Entry 7ASE (electron microscopy, 3.33 A resolution); this record covers chains 0 and O of the 52 polymer chains in the assembly.

[Chain 0]
Molecule: 18S
Source organism: Trypanosoma cruzi
Sequence (2319 nucleotides; row label = number of the first residue in the row; note: 67 numbers in that range are skipped by the numbering (no residue carries them; nothing is unmodelled there); a row labelled like 1004A-1004Z holds insertion residues (1004A, then the next letters in order); numbering starts at 0):
     0 UGAUCUGGUU GAUUCUGCCA GUAGUCAUAU GCUUGUUUCA AGGACUUAGC CAUGCAUGCC
    60 UCAGAAUCAC UGCAUUGCAG GAAUCUGCGC AUGGCUCAUU ACAUCAGACG UAAUCUGCCG
   120 CAAAAAUCUU GCGGUCUCCG CAACAUUGGA UAACUUGGCG AAACGCCAAG CUAAUACAUG
   180 AACCAACCGG AUGUUCUCUG UUCCGGCGGC AGGGCAACCU GCUGCCAUGG GACGUCCAGC
   240 GAAUGAAUGA AAGUAAAACC AAUGCCUUCA CCGGCAGUAA CACUCAGAAG UGUUGAUUCA
   300 AUUCAUUCCG UGCGAAAGCC GGGUUUUUUU AUCCGGCGUC UUUUGACGAA CAACUGCCCU
   360 AUCAGCCAGC GAUGGCCGUG UAGUGGACUG CCAUGGCGUU GACGGGAGCG GGGGAUUAGG
   420 GUUCGAUUCC GGAGAGGGAG CCUGAGAAAU AGCUACCACU UCUACGGAGG GCAGCAGGCG
   480 CGCAAAUUGC CCAAUGUCAA AAAAAAAAGA UGAGGCAGCG AAAAGAAAUA GAGCCGACAG
   540 UGCUUUUGCA UUGUCGUUUU CAAUGGGGGA UAUUUAAACC CAUCCAAAAU CGAGUAACAA
   600 UUGGAGGACA AGUCUGGUGC CAGCACCCGC GGUAAUUCCA GCUCCAAAAG CGUAUAUUAA
   660 UGCUGUUGCU GUUAAAGGGU UCGUAGUUGA AUUGAGGGCC UCUAAGGCGC AAUGGUUUAG
   720 UCCCAUCCAC UUCGGAUUGG UGACCCAUGC CCUUGUGGUC CGUGAACAGA CAUUCAGAAA
   780 CAAAAAACAC GGGAGUGGUA CCUUUCCUGA UUAUCGCAUG UCAUGCAUGC CAGAGGGCGC
   840 CCGUGAUUUU UUACUGUGAC UAAAAAAGUG UGACCAAAGC AGUCAUUCGA CUUGAAUUAG
   900 AAAGCAUGGG AUAACAAAGG AGCAGCCUCU GGGCCACCGU UUCGGCUUUU GUUGGUUUUA
   960 AAAGUCCAUU GGAGAUUAUG GGGCAGUGUG ACAAGCGGCU GGGUG
1004A-1004Z GUUAUUCCACACACACACACACACGC
1005A-1005Z UCCUUUUUUUUGGACGUGUUUUGUGU
1006A-1006J GUGUAUGUGG
  1066 CACUCGUCGC CUUUG
  1087 UGGGAAAUCC GUGUGGCACU GUGUUUGAUG UUGUUGGCAG AGACUUCGGU CUUUUGCCUU
  1147 CGCAUAUUUC ACACAUGUGU CAUGCCUUCC CUCAACUCAC GGCAUCCAGG AAUGAAGGAG
  1207 GGUAGUUCGG GGGAGAACGU ACUGGUGCGU CAGAGGUGAA AUUCUUAGAC CGCACCAAGA
  1267 CGAACUACAG CGAAGGCAUU CUUCAAGGAU ACCUUCCUCA AUCAAGAACC AAAGUGUGGG
  1327 GAUCGAAGAU GAUUAGAGAC CAUUGUAGUC CACACUGCAA ACGAUGACAC CCAUGAAUUG
  1387 GGGAGUUUUU GGUCGUAGGC GUGGUCGGGC UUGAUUAUUA UUUUUCAUCC CGUUCCUCGU
  1447 CUCGCCAAUG AAUAUUAAAU UUACGUGCAU AUUCUUUUUG GUCUUCGUUU UUUUACGGCG
  1507 AGGGCCUUUA ACGGGAAUAU CCUCAGCACG UUAUCUGACU UCUUCACGCG AAAGCUUUGA
  1567 GGUUACAGUC UCAGGGGGGA GUACGUUCGC AAGAGUGAAA CUUAAAGAAA UUGACGGAAU
  1627 GGCACCACAA GACGUGGAGC GUGCGGUUUA AUUUGACUCA ACACGGGGAA CUUUACCAGA
  1687 UCCGGACAGG GUGAGGAUUG ACAGAUUGAG UGUUCUUUCU CGAUCCCCUG AAUGGUGGUG
  1747 CAUGGCCGCU UUUGGUCGGU GGAGUGAUUU GUUUGGUUGA UUCCGUCAAC GGACGAGAUC
  1807 CAAGCUGCCC AGUAGGAUUC AGAAUUGCCC AUAGGAUAGC AAUCCCUUCC GCGGGUUUUA
  1867 CCCAAGGGGG GGCGGUAUUC GCUUGUAUCC UUCUCUGCGG GAUUCCUUGU UUUGCGCAAG
  1927 GUGAGAUUUU GGGCAACAGC AGGUCUGUGA UGCUCCUCAA UGUUCUGGGC GACACGCGCA
  1987 CUACAAUGUC AGUGAGAACA AGAAAAACGA CUCUUGUCGG ACCUACUUGA UCAAAAGAGU
  2047 GGGAAAACCC CGGAAUCACG UAGACCCACU UGGGACCGAG UAUUGCAAUU AUUGGUCGCG
  2107 CAACGAGGAA UGUCUCGUAG GCGCAGCUCA UCAAACUGUG CCGAUUACGU CCCUGCCAUU
  2167 UGUACACACC GCCCGUCGUU GUUUCCGAUG AUGGUGCAAU ACAGGUGAUC GGACAGUCGA
  2227 GUGCUUCACU UGACCGAAAG UUCACCGAUA UUUCUUCAAU AGAGGAAGCA AAAGUCGUAA
  2287 CAAGGUAGCU GUAGGUGAAC CUGCAGCUGG AUCAUUU
Not modelled in the structure: 0, 1004A-1004Z, 1005A-1005Z, 1006A-1006J, 1087-1178, 1836-1849
Sequence notes: conflict C143 (A144 in 320364483), C805 (U806 in 320364483); insertion (2321-2323)

[Chain O]
Molecule: Ribosomal protein S19, putative
Source organism: Trypanosoma cruzi
UniProtKB: Q4DJY1 (Q4DJY1_TRYCC); residue numbers follow UniProt; this construct covers 1-167
Sequence (167 residues; each row starts with the number of its first residue):
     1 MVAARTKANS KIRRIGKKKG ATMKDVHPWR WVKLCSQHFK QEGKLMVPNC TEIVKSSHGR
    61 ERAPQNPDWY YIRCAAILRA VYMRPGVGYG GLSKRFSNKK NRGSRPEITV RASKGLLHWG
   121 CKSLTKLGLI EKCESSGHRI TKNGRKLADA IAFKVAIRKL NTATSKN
Not modelled in the structure: 1-11, 152-167

[Interface between chain 0 and chain O]
Pairs across the interface - 110 pairs, chain 0 then chain O:
  G1645(0) - Ser97(O)  hydrogen bond to the base
  A1830(0) - Arg13(O)  base contact
  A1830(0) - Ile130(O)  hydrogen bond to the sugar
  A1830(0) - Glu131(O)  sugar contact
  A1830(0) - Glu134(O)  hydrogen bond to the sugar
  U1831(0) - Arg13(O)  hydrogen bond to the base
  U1831(0) - Lys17(O)  sugar contact
  U1831(0) - Glu134(O)  hydrogen bond to the sugar
  U1831(0) - His138(O)  sugar contact
  U1832(0) - His138(O)  sugar contact
  G1833(0) - Lys18(O)  base contact
  G1833(0) - His138(O)  base contact
  G1833(0) - Lys142(O)  sugar contact
  C1835(0) - Thr141(O)  hydrogen bond to the sugar
  U1885(0) - Arg13(O)  hydrogen bond to the base
  C1886(0) - Ile12(O)  sugar contact
  C1886(0) - Arg13(O)  sugar contact
  G1887(0) - Ile12(O)  sugar contact
  C1888(0) - Ala76(O)  sugar contact
  U1889(0) - Ile77(O)  phosphate contact
  U1889(0) - Leu78(O)  base contact
  U1889(0) - Lys126(O)  sugar contact
  U1890(0) - Ile12(O)  phosphate contact
  U1890(0) - Ile77(O)  phosphate contact
  U1890(0) - Lys126(O)  phosphate contact
  G1891(0) - Lys126(O)  salt bridge to the phosphate
  A1989(0) - Ser97(O)  hydrogen bond to the sugar
  A1989(0) - Lys99(O)  phosphate contact
  C1990(0) - Asn98(O)  sugar contact
  U1999(0) - Thr51(O)  sugar contact
  U1999(0) - Glu52(O)  phosphate contact
  U1999(0) - Ile53(O)  base contact
  U1999(0) - Val54(O)  base contact
  U1999(0) - His58(O)  sugar contact
  U1999(0) - Ser93(O)  hydrogen bond to the phosphate
  G2000(0) - Asn49(O)  phosphate contact
  G2000(0) - Cys50(O)  phosphate contact
  G2000(0) - Thr51(O)  phosphate contact
  G2000(0) - Glu52(O)  phosphate contact
  G2000(0) - Ser57(O)  phosphate contact
  G2000(0) - His58(O)  hydrogen bond to the sugar
  G2000(0) - Gly59(O)  sugar contact
  A2001(0) - Asn49(O)  hydrogen bond to the phosphate
  A2001(0) - Pro64(O)  sugar contact
  G2002(0) - Asp25(O)  hydrogen bond to the sugar
  G2002(0) - Pro64(O)  phosphate contact
  G2002(0) - Gln65(O)  hydrogen bond to the phosphate
  G2002(0) - Asp68(O)  phosphate contact
  A2003(0) - Gly20(O)  sugar contact
  A2003(0) - Asp68(O)  phosphate contact
  A2003(0) - Ile72(O)  phosphate contact
  A2003(0) - Tyr89(O)  hydrogen bond to the base
  A2004(0) - Tyr89(O)  base contact
  A2031(0) - Met83(O)  phosphate contact
  C2032(0) - Ala80(O)  phosphate contact
  C2032(0) - Tyr82(O)  phosphate contact
  C2032(0) - Met83(O)  hydrogen bond to the phosphate
  U2033(0) - Arg73(O)  salt bridge to the phosphate
  U2033(0) - Ala80(O)  phosphate contact
  U2033(0) - Val81(O)  phosphate contact
  U2034(0) - Tyr82(O)  hydrogen bond to the base
  G2035(0) - Val110(O)  base contact
  A2036(0) - Glu107(O)  base contact
  A2036(0) - Arg111(O)  base contact
  A2036(0) - Lys114(O)  hydrogen bond to the phosphate
  U2037(0) - Arg111(O)  sugar contact
  U2037(0) - Lys114(O)  salt bridge to the phosphate
  C2038(0) - Glu42(O)  base contact
  C2038(0) - Arg111(O)  hydrogen bond to the sugar
  A2039(0) - Met46(O)  hydrogen bond to the sugar
  A2039(0) - Glu107(O)  phosphate contact
  A2040(0) - Glu107(O)  phosphate contact
  A2041(0) - Arg105(O)  phosphate contact
  A2041(0) - Pro106(O)  phosphate contact
  C2056(0) - Met83(O)  phosphate contact
  C2057(0) - Ala76(O)  base contact
  C2057(0) - Arg79(O)  salt bridge to the phosphate
  G2059(0) - Ile72(O)  base contact
  G2059(0) - Arg79(O)  salt bridge to the phosphate
  G2059(0) - Met83(O)  hydrogen bond to the base
  G2059(0) - Gly86(O)  hydrogen bond to the sugar
  G2059(0) - Val87(O)  base contact
  A2060(0) - Arg102(O)  sugar contact
  A2061(0) - Gly88(O)  phosphate contact
  A2061(0) - Tyr89(O)  phosphate contact
  U2067(0) - Lys19(O)  salt bridge to the phosphate
  U2067(0) - Thr22(O)  hydrogen bond to the phosphate
  U2067(0) - Met23(O)  phosphate contact
  A2068(0) - Lys146(O)  hydrogen bond to the base
  A2068(0) - Ala148(O)  base contact
  A2068(0) - Asp149(O)  hydrogen bond to the base
  A2068(0) - Ala150(O)  base contact
  A2068(0) - Ile151(O)  base contact
  G2069(0) - His58(O)  base contact
  G2078(0) - Lys94(O)  salt bridge to the phosphate
  G2079(0) - Lys94(O)  salt bridge to the phosphate
  G2080(0) - Lys94(O)  phosphate contact
  G2080(0) - Arg95(O)  phosphate contact
  A2081(0) - Phe96(O)  phosphate contact
  A2081(0) - Ser97(O)  hydrogen bond to the phosphate
  G2101(0) - Arg105(O)  salt bridge to the phosphate
  G2106(0) - Ile53(O)  base contact
  G2129(0) - Lys100(O)  phosphate contact
  C2130(0) - Lys100(O)  phosphate contact
  C2130(0) - Asn101(O)  phosphate contact
  C2130(0) - Arg102(O)  salt bridge to the phosphate
  A2131(0) - Arg102(O)  salt bridge to the phosphate
  A2140(0) - Phe96(O)  base contact
  A2140(0) - Ser97(O)  base contact
  A2140(0) - Asn98(O)  hydrogen bond to the base
Interface residues without a listed pair, chain 0 (57 interface residues in all): C1834, A1991, C2005, G2066, A2070, U2077, A2141
Interface residues without a listed pair, chain O (76 interface residues in all): Ala21, Gln41, Gly43, Pro48, Lys55, Ser56, Glu61, Arg84, Gly90, Leu92, Ser135

[Summary]
57 residues of chain 0 face 76 of chain O across their interface, with 26 hydrogen bonds and 11 salt bridges.
Polar pairs include G1645(0)-Ser97(O), U1831(0)-Arg13(O) and U1885(0)-Arg13(O).
Chain 0 is 18S and chain O is Ribosomal protein S19, putative, both from Trypanosoma cruzi; the structure, 43S
preinitiation complex from Trypanosoma cruzi with the kDDX60 helicase, was determined by electron microscopy.
